6T8C - chain A; structure by X-ray diffraction, 1.97 A resolution.

[Chain A]
Molecule: Formate dehydrogenase
Source organism: Granulicella mallensis (strain ATCC BAA-1857 / DSM 23137 / MP5ACTX8)
Notes: EC 1.17.1.9
Reference sequence: G8NTI5 (G8NTI5_GRAMM); residue numbers follow UniProt; this construct covers 1-386
Amino-acid sequence (386 residues; row label = number of the first residue in the row):
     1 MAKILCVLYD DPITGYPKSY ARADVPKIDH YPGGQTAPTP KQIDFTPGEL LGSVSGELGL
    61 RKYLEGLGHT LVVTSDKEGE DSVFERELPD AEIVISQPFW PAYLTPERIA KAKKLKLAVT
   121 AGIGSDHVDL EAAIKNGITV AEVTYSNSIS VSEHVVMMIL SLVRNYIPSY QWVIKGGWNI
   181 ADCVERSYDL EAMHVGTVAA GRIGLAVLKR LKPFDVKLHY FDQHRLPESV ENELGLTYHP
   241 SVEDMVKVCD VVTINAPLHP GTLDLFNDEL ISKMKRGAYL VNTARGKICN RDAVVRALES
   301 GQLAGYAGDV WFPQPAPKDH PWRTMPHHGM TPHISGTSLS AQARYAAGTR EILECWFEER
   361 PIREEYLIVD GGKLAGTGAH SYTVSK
Unresolved in the structure: 1, 376-386
What the authors report for this chain:
  - mutagenesis - D222R/Q223A: decreased expression
  - mutagenesis - D222S/Q223R (10-fold): increased catalytic activity on NADP+

[Summary]
From the paper: D222R/Q223A reduce expression; D222S/Q223R increase catalytic activity on NADP+.
Chain A is Formate dehydrogenase (Granulicella mallensis (strain ATCC BAA-1857 / DSM 23137 / MP5ACTX8)); the
structure, Crystal structure of formate dehydrogenase FDH2 enzyme from Granulicella mallensis MP5ACTX8 in the
apo form, was determined by X-ray diffraction together with 8BXX, 6T9X, 6T9W and 6TB6 from the same study.
